Entry 7MKP (electron microscopy, 3.41 A resolution); this record covers chains A and B of the 5 polymer chains in the assembly.

# Chain A (and B)
Molecule: DNA-directed RNA polymerase subunit alpha
Organism: Escherichia coli (strain K12)
Notes: EC 2.7.7.6; chain B of this document is another copy of the same molecule, construct and numbering; everything in this record applies to it too
UniProt: A0A4S5AL01 (A0A4S5AL01_ECOLI); residues 1-237 here = UniProt positions 1-237
Amino-acid sequence (237 residues; numbered 1 to 237; the number before each row is that of its first residue):
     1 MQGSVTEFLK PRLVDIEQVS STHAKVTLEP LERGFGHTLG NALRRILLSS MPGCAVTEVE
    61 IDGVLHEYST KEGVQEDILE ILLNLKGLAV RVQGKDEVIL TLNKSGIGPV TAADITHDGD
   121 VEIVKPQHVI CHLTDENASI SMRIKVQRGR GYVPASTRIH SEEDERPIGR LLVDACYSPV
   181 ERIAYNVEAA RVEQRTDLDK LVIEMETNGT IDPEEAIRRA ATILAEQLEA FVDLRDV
Not modelled in the structure: 1-6 (chain B: 1-5, 236-237)

# Chain A / chain B interface
Contacting residue pairs (50; chain A residue first):
  Glu-7(A) / Arg-150(B)  hydrogen bond (backbone-side chain)
  Phe-8(A) / Arg-150(B)
  Lys-10(A) / Glu-226(B)  hydrogen bond (side chain-backbone)
  Lys-10(A) / Gln-227(B)
  Pro-11(A) / Gln-227(B)
  Pro-11(A) / Ala-230(B)
  Leu-13(A) / Phe-231(B)  hydrophobic
  Leu-28(A) / Phe-231(B)  hydrophobic
  Gly-34(A) / Arg-45(B)  hydrogen bond (backbone-side chain)
  Phe-35(A) / Ile-46(B)  hydrophobic
  Phe-35(A) / Ser-50(B)
  Phe-35(A) / Gln-227(B)
  His-37(A) / Arg-45(B)
  Thr-38(A) / Ala-42(B)
  Thr-38(A) / Arg-45(B)  hydrogen bond
  Leu-39(A) / Leu-228(B)  hydrophobic
  Ala-42(A) / Thr-38(B)
  Arg-45(A) / Gly-34(B)  hydrogen bond (side chain-backbone)
  Arg-45(A) / Thr-38(B)  hydrogen bond
  Ile-46(A) / Phe-35(B)  hydrophobic
  Ser-50(A) / Phe-8(B)
  Ser-50(A) / Phe-35(B)
  Arg-150(A) / Thr-6(B)
  Arg-150(A) / Glu-7(B)
  Arg-150(A) / Phe-8(B)
  Arg-218(A) / Phe-231(B)  hydrogen bond (side chain-backbone)
  Arg-218(A) / Asp-233(B)  salt bridge
  Ala-221(A) / Leu-228(B)
  Ala-221(A) / Phe-231(B)  hydrophobic
  Thr-222(A) / Val-232(B)
  Thr-222(A) / Leu-234(B)
  Ile-223(A) / Phe-8(B)  hydrophobic
  Leu-224(A) / Leu-228(B)  hydrophobic
  Ala-225(A) / Leu-228(B)
  Ala-225(A) / Val-232(B)  hydrophobic
  Gln-227(A) / Pro-11(B)
  Leu-228(A) / Ala-221(B)
  Leu-228(A) / Leu-224(B)  hydrophobic
  Leu-228(A) / Ala-225(B)
  Ala-230(A) / Lys-10(B)
  Ala-230(A) / Pro-11(B)
  Phe-231(A) / Leu-28(B)  hydrophobic
  Phe-231(A) / Leu-39(B)  hydrophobic
  Phe-231(A) / Leu-43(B)  hydrophobic
  Phe-231(A) / Ala-221(B)  hydrophobic
  Leu-234(A) / Arg-218(B)
  Arg-235(A) / Leu-13(B)
  Arg-235(A) / Val-14(B)  hydrogen bond (side chain-backbone)
  Arg-235(A) / Asp-15(B)
  Asp-236(A) / Ile-16(B)
Interface residues without a listed pair, chain A (36 interface residues in all): Leu-9, Arg-12, Glu-32, Arg-33, Asn-41, Glu-226, Val-232
Interface residues without a listed pair, chain B (37 interface residues in all): Leu-9, His-37, Asn-41, Glu-214, Ile-223

# In short
Chain A and chain B form an interface of 36 and 37 residues respectively; the contacts include 8 hydrogen
bonds and 1 salt bridge. Among the polar pairs are Arg-218(A)/Asp-233(B), Glu-7(A)/Arg-150(B) and
Lys-10(A)/Glu-226(B).
Both chains are DNA-directed RNA polymerase subunit alpha (Escherichia coli (strain K12)). Entry 7MKP
(Escherichia coli RNA polymerase core enzyme) was determined by electron microscopy together with 7MKN, 7MKO
and 7MKQ from the same study.
